PDB entry 8RM9 | electron microscopy, 4.06 A resolution (low resolution: residue-level contacts below are approximate; hydrogen-bond / salt-bridge calls are withheld) | chains c and o of the 15 polymer chains in the assembly

# Chain c (and o)
Name: Islet amyloid polypeptide
Notes: chain o of this document is another copy of the same molecule, construct and numbering; everything in this record applies to it too
Reference sequence: P10997 (IAPP_HUMAN); residues 1-37 here correspond to UniProt positions 34-70 (UniProt number = residue number + 33)
Sequence (38 residues; row label = number of the first residue in the row):
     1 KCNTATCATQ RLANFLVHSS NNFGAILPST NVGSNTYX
Not modelled in the structure: 1-13 (chain o: 1-12)
Construct notes: engineered mutation Pro28 (Ser61 in P10997); amidation (38)
Modified positions: NH2 (amino group) at position 38

# Chain c / chain o interface
Residue-residue contacts (5; chain c residue first):
  Gly24(c) - Gly24(o)
  Ala25(c) - Phe23(o)
  Ala25(c) - Gly24(o)
  Tyr37(c) - Asn21(o)
  Tyr37(c) - Phe23(o)
Other interface residues (no listed pair), chain c (4 interface residues in all): Phe23
Other interface residues (no listed pair), chain o (4 interface residues in all): Ala25

# Summary
Chain c and chain o each contribute 4 residues to their interface.
Both chains are Islet amyloid polypeptide. Entry 8RM9 (Cryo-EM structure of human islet amyloid polypeptide
(hIAPP) mutant S28P, polymorph 2) was determined by electron microscopy, deposited together with 8QVP, 8RM8,
8QJ1 and 8QVQ.
